Entry 3E8W (X-ray diffraction, 2.50 A resolution); this record covers chain A.

[Chain A]
Protein: Takeout-like protein 1
Organism: Epiphyas postvittana
UniProtKB: B5ABT1 (B5ABT1_EPIPO); residues 1-220 here correspond to UniProt positions 21-240 (UniProt number = residue number + 20)
Chain sequence (220 residues; row label = number of the first residue in the row):
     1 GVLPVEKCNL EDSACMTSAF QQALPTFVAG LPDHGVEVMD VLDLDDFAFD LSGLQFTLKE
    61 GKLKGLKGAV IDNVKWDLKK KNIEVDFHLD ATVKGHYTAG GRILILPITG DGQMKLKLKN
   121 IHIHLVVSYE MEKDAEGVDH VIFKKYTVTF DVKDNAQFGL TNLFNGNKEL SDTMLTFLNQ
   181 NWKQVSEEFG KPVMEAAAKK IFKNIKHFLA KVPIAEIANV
Disordered / not traced: 1
Disulfides: C8-C15
Small-molecule neighbours: Ubiquinone-8 (UQ8): L3, V5, M16, A19, F20, A23, L24, F27, L54, F56, L63, L66, W76, V85, F87, L89, A99, I103, I108, M114, L116, L118, I121, I123, L125, F143, F150, V152, F158, L160, L178, V185, S186, F189, G190, V193, M194, A197, A198, I201, F202, I205, L209, I214, I217

[In short]
Ligands of chain A: Ubiquinone-8.
Chain A is Takeout-like protein 1 (Epiphyas postvittana); the structure, Crystal Structure of Epiphyas
postvittana Takeout 1, was determined by X-ray diffraction, deposited together with 3E8T.
